Entry 6OO2 (electron microscopy, 4.40 A resolution (low resolution: residue-level contacts below are approximate; hydrogen-bond / salt-bridge calls are withheld)); this record covers chains E and F of the 19 polymer chains in the assembly.

# Chain E (and F)
Protein: Vacuolar protein sorting-associated protein 4
Organism: Saccharomyces cerevisiae
Notes: chain F of this document is another copy of the same molecule, construct and numbering; everything in this record applies to it too
UniProtKB: P52917 (VPS4_YEAST); numbering as in UniProt (aligned over 101-437)
Amino-acid sequence (337 residues; numbered 101 to 437; the number before each row is that of its first residue):
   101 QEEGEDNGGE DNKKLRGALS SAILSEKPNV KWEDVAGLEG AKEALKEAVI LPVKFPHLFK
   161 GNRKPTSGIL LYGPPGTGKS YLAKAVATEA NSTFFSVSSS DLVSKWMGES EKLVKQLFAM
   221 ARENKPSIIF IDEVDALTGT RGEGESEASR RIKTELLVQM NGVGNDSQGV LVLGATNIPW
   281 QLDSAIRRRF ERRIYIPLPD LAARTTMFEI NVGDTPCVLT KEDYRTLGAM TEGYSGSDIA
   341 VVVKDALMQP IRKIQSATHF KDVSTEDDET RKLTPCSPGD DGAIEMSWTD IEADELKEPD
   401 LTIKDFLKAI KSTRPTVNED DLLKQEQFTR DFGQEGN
Not modelled in the structure: 101-125, 365-369, 434-437 (chain F: 101-121, 266-267, 365-370, 434-437)
Small-molecule neighbours:
  - ADP (adenosine-5'-diphosphate), molecule 1: Asp-134, Val-135, Ala-136, Leu-138, Pro-175, Gly-176, Thr-177, Gly-178, Lys-179, Ser-180, Tyr-181, Met-307, Ile-310, Gly-336, Ser-337
  - ADP, molecule 2: Asn-261, Arg-288, Arg-289
Curated features (UniProtKB/Swiss-Prot):
  - binding site (ATP): Gly-173 to Ser-180
  - mutagenesis: Lys-179 (K179A: No ATP hydrolysis. Missorting of vacuolar proteins), Gln-216 (Q216A: Abolishes oligomerization), Glu-233 (E233Q: Defective in ATP hydrolysis. Missorting of vacuolar proteins)

# Interface between chain E and chain F
Pairs across the interface (7):
  Thr-315(E) / Asn-162(F)
  Leu-347(E) / Asn-162(F)
  Gln-355(E) / Glu-147(F)
  Trp-388(E) / Leu-151(F)
  Trp-388(E) / Phe-155(F)
  Trp-388(E) / Leu-158(F)
  Asp-394(E) / His-157(F)
Interface residues without a listed pair, chain E (11 interface residues in all): Ser-204, Lys-205, Met-348, Ile-351, Ala-393, Glu-398
Interface residues without a listed pair, chain F (12 interface residues in all): Ala-148, Lys-154, Arg-163, Lys-164, Glu-245, Ser-246

# In short
The interface between chain E and chain F involves 11 residues on one side and 12 on the other. Bound to chain
E: ADP. UniProt lists 8 ATP-binding residues and 3 mutagenesis sites on chain E.
Chain E and chain F are both Vacuolar protein sorting-associated protein 4 (Saccharomyces cerevisiae); the
structure, Vps4 with Cyclic Peptide Bound in the Central Pore, was determined by electron microscopy (same
publication as 6NDY).
